7LTR - chains B and C of the 4 polymer chains in the assembly; structure by X-ray diffraction, 1.75 A resolution.

[Chain B]
Molecule: LigA domain-containing protein
Source organism: Shewanella oneidensis
UniProtKB: Q8EGW2 (Q8EGW2_SHEON); numbering as in UniProt (aligned over 1-71)
Amino-acid sequence (71 residues; numbered 1 to 71; the number before each row is that of its first residue):
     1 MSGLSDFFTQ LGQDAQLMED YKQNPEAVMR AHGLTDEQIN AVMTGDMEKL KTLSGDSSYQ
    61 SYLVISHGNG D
Disordered / not traced: 1-2, 54-71

[Chain C]
Molecule: TP-methylase family protein
Source organism: Shewanella oneidensis
UniProtKB: Q8EGW3 (Q8EGW3_SHEON); residue numbers follow UniProt; this construct covers 1-263
Amino-acid sequence (263 residues; row label = number of the first residue in the row):
     1 MGSLVCVGTG LQLAGQISVL SRSYIEHADI VFSLLPDGFS QRWLTKLNPN VINLQQFYAQ
    61 NGEVKNRRDT YEQMVNAILD AVRAGKKTVC ALYGHPGVFA CVSHMAITRA KAEGFSAKME
   121 PGISAEACLW ADLGIDPGNS GHQSFEASQF MFFNHVPDPT THLLLWQIAI AGEHTLTQFH
   181 TSSDRLQILV EQLNQWYPLD HEVVIYEAAN LPIQAPRIER LPLANLPQAH LMPISTLLIP
   241 PAKKLEYNYA ILAKLGIGPE DLG
Disordered / not traced: 1
What the authors report for this chain:
  - binding site for S-adenosylmethionine: Tyr93, Phe99, Trp166
  - mutagenesis - Y58F (10-fold), R67K (100-fold), Y71F (100-fold), Y93F: decreased catalytic activity
  - mutagenesis - Y93F (3.8-fold): decreased binding to SAM
  - mutagenesis - Y58F/Y71F, R67A: abolished catalytic activity
  - catalytic residues: Tyr58, Arg67, Tyr71

[Chain B / chain C interface]
Residue-residue contacts (14):
  Gly12(B) with Leu20(C)
  Gln13(B) with Val19(C); Leu20(C); Ser23(C)
  Asp14(B) with Ser23(C)
  Ala15(B) with Leu20(C); Ser23(C), hydrogen bond (backbone-side chain); Tyr24(C)
  Gln16(B) with Lys87(C), hydrogen bond
  Met18(B) with Leu20(C), hydrophobic; Tyr24(C), hydrogen bond; Lys118(C), hydrogen bond
  Glu19(B) with Tyr24(C), hydrogen bond
  Lys22(B) with Ser116(C)
Interface residues without a listed pair, chain C (10 interface residues in all): Ser3, Val5, His27

[In short]
Chain B and chain C form an interface of 8 and 10 residues respectively, with 5 hydrogen bonds. Polar pairs
include Ala15(B)-Ser23(C), Gln16(B)-Lys87(C) and Met18(B)-Tyr24(C). From the paper: catalytic residues
Tyr58(C), Arg67(C) and Tyr71(C); Y58F, R67K and Y71F of chain C, among others, reduce catalytic activity; 6
substitutions were tested in all.
Here chain B is LigA domain-containing protein and chain C is TP-methylase family protein, both from
Shewanella oneidensis. Entry 7LTR (Structure of the heteromeric complex between the alpha-N-methyltransferase
(SonM) and a truncated construct of the RiPP ...) was determined by X-ray diffraction (same publication as
7LTC, 7LTE, 7LTF, 7LTH and 7LTS).
